8VGV - chains A and J of the 12 polymer chains in the assembly; structure by electron microscopy, 3.60 A resolution.

== Chain A ==
Molecule: CH848 DE3 SOSIP gp120
Organism: Human immunodeficiency virus 1
UniProtKB: A0A1W6IPB2 (A0A1W6IPB2_9HIV1); the construct lacks a stretch of the UniProt sequence and is renumbered around it, so the offset changes along the chain: 34-139 = UniProt 30-135; 148-309 = UniProt 136-297; 312-321 = UniProt 298-307; 322-358 = UniProt 309-345; 3 more segments
Sequence (462 residues; numbered 32 to 505 plus 1 insertion-coded residue; 13 numbers in that range are skipped by the numbering (no residue carries them; nothing is unmodelled there); the number before each row is that of its first residue):
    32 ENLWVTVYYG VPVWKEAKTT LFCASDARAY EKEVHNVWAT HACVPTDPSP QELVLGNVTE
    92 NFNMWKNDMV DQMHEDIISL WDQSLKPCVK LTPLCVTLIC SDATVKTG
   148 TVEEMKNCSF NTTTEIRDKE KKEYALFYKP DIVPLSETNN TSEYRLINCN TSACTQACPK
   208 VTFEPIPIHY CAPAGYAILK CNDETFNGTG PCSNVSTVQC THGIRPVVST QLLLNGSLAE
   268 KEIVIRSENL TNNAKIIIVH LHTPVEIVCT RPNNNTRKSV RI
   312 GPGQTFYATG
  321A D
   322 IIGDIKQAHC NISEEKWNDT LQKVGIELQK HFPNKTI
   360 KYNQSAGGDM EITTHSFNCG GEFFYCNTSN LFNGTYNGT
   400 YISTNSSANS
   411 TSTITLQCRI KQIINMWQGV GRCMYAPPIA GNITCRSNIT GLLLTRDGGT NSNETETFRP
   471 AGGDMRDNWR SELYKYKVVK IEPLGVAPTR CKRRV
Construct notes: expression tag (32-33); conflict Asp-133 (Asn129 in A0A1W6IPB2), Thr-138 (Asn134 in A0A1W6IPB2), Cys-201 (Val189 in A0A1W6IPB2), Cys-433 (Ala417 in A0A1W6IPB2), Lys-490 (Glu474 in A0A1W6IPB2), Glu-492 (Gln476 in A0A1W6IPB2), Val-496 (Ile480 in A0A1W6IPB2), Arg-500 (Gly484 in A0A1W6IPB2), Cys-501 (Ala485 in A0A1W6IPB2)
Cystine bridges: Cys-54/Cys-74, Cys-119/Cys-205, Cys-126/Cys-196, Cys-201/Cys-433, Cys-218/Cys-247, Cys-228/Cys-239, Cys-296/Cys-331, Cys-378/Cys-445, Cys-385/Cys-418
Covalently attached groups: glycan linked to Asn-301, Asn-332
Reported in the primary citation:
  - post-translational modification sites: Asn-301, Asn-332 (from molecular simulation)
  - mutagenesis - N442A (5-fold): increased binding to I3.6

== Chain J ==
Molecule: CH848 DE3 SOSIP gp41
Organism: Human immunodeficiency virus 1
UniProtKB: A0A1W6IPB2 (A0A1W6IPB2_9HIV1); residues 512-664 here correspond to UniProt positions 496-648 (UniProt number = residue number - 16)
Sequence (153 residues; each row starts with the number of its first residue):
   512 AVGIGAVFLG FLGAAGSTMG AASMTLTVQA RNLLSGIVQQ QSNLLRAIEA QQHMLQLTVW
   572 GIKQLQARVL AVERYLRDQQ LLGIWGCSGK LICCTNVPWN SSWSNRNLSE IWDNMTWLQW
   632 DKEISNYTQI IYGLLEESQN QQEKNEQDLL ALD
Not modelled in the structure: 548-568
Construct notes: conflict Val-513 (Ala497 in A0A1W6IPB2), Ile-515 (Leu499 in A0A1W6IPB2), Val-518 (Leu502 in A0A1W6IPB2), 20 further conflict positions vs the reference (A0A1W6IPB2) not listed
Cystine bridges: Cys-598/Cys-604

== Interface between chain A and chain J ==
Residue-residue contacts (5):
  Cys-501(A) with Gln-658(J); Ala-662(J), hydrophobic
  Lys-502(A) with Leu-661(J)
  Arg-504(A) with Leu-661(J); Asp-664(J), salt bridge
Interface residues without a listed pair, chain A (6 interface residues in all): Tyr-39, Thr-499, Arg-503

== Summary ==
Chain A and chain J form an interface of 6 and 4 residues respectively, with 1 salt bridge. Its one
salt-bridged contact is Arg-504(A)/Asp-664(J). From the paper: N442A of chain A increases binding to I3.6;
modification sites Asn-301(A) and Asn-332(A).
Chain A is CH848 DE3 SOSIP gp120 and chain J is CH848 DE3 SOSIP gp41, both from Human immunodeficiency virus
1; the structure, DH270.6 Fab bound to the HIV-1 CH848 DE3 SOSIP, was determined by electron microscopy,
deposited together with 8VGW, 8VH2 and 8VH3.
